PDB entry 3K6G | X-ray diffraction, 1.95 A resolution | chains A and D

Chain A:
Protein: Telomeric repeat-binding factor 2-interacting protein 1
Organism: Homo sapiens
Notes: fragment: Rap1 C-terminal domain (residues 303-399)
Reference sequence: Q9NYB0 (TE2IP_HUMAN); residues 303-399 here = UniProt positions 303-399
Chain sequence (111 residues; row label = number of the first residue in the row):
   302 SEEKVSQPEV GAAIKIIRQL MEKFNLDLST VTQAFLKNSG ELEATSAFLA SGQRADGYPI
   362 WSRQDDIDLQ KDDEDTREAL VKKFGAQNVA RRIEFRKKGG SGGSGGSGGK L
Not modelled in the structure: 302-305, 399-412
Differences from the reference sequence: expression tag (302, 400-412)
Modified residues: Mse322 (selenomethionine; parent Met)
Swiss-Prot annotation at these positions:
  - motif: K383 to K399 (Nuclear localization signal)
  - cross-link: K372 (Glycyl lysine isopeptide (Lys-Gly) (interchain with G-Cter in SUMO2))

Chain D:
Protein: Telomeric repeat-binding factor 2
Organism: Homo sapiens
Notes: fragment: TRF2 (residues 275-316)
Reference sequence: Q15554 (TERF2_HUMAN); residues 275-316 here = UniProt positions 275-316
Chain sequence (42 residues; numbered 275 to 316; the number before each row is that of its first residue):
   275 QLRNPPTTIG MMTLKAAFKT LSGAQDSEAA FAKLDQKDLV LP
Not modelled in the structure: 275-281, 315-316
Modified residues: Mse285 (selenomethionine; parent Met); Mse286 (selenomethionine; parent Met)
Reported in the primary citation:
  - mutagenesis - L288R: unchanged localization to telomeres
  - mutagenesis - L288R: unchanged binding to Apollo

Chain A / chain D interface:
Residue-residue contacts - 50 pairs, chain A then chain D:
  V306(A) - Mse286(D)
  V306(A) - T287(D)
  V306(A) - A290(D)  hydrophobic
  E310(A) - T287(D)
  V311(A) - T287(D)
  V311(A) - A290(D)  hydrophobic
  V311(A) - A291(D)
  A314(A) - I283(D)  hydrophobic
  A314(A) - T287(D)
  I315(A) - A291(D)  hydrophobic
  I315(A) - T294(D)
  I315(A) - L295(D)  hydrophobic
  I318(A) - A291(D)  hydrophobic
  I318(A) - L295(D)  hydrophobic
  L329(A) - F292(D)  hydrophobic
  L329(A) - L295(D)  hydrophobic
  L329(A) - S296(D)
  S330(A) - F292(D)
  S330(A) - L308(D)
  T333(A) - L288(D)
  T333(A) - F292(D)
  T333(A) - F305(D)
  Q334(A) - L308(D)  hydrogen bond (side chain-backbone)
  Q334(A) - K311(D)  hydrogen bond (side chain-backbone)
  Q334(A) - D312(D)
  Q334(A) - L313(D)
  A335(A) - L313(D)  hydrophobic
  F336(A) - I283(D)  hydrophobic
  F336(A) - L288(D)  hydrophobic
  L337(A) - L288(D)  hydrophobic
  L337(A) - F305(D)  hydrophobic
  L337(A) - L308(D)
  L337(A) - D309(D)
  K338(A) - L308(D)  hydrogen bond (side chain-backbone)
  K338(A) - D309(D)  hydrogen bond (side chain-backbone)
  K338(A) - K311(D)  hydrogen bond (side chain-backbone)
  K338(A) - L313(D)
  S340(A) - T282(D)
  G341(A) - T282(D)
  G341(A) - I283(D)  hydrogen bond (backbone-backbone)
  E342(A) - T282(D)
  F349(A) - L313(D)  hydrophobic
  S363(A) - D312(D)
  R364(A) - Q310(D)
  R364(A) - D312(D)  hydrogen bond (backbone-side chain)
  F396(A) - I283(D)
  F396(A) - G284(D)
  F396(A) - Mse285(D)
  R397(A) - Mse285(D)
  R397(A) - D309(D)  salt bridge
Interface residues without a listed pair, chain A (26 interface residues in all): I317, R319, Mse322, I361
The authors on this interface:
  - interface residues, chain A: S340(A)
  - interface residues, chain D: T282(D), I283(D), Mse285(D), L288(D), A291(D), F292(D), L295(D), L313(D)

Overview:
The interface between chain A and chain D involves 26 residues on one side and 20 on the other, with 7
hydrogen bonds and 1 salt bridge. Polar contacts include R397(A)-D309(D), Q334(A)-L308(D) and Q334(A)-K311(D).
From the paper: L288R of chain D leaves localization to telomeres unchanged; interface residues S340(A) and
T282(D) among others.
Here chain A is Telomeric repeat-binding factor 2-interacting protein 1 and chain D is Telomeric
repeat-binding factor 2, both from Homo sapiens. Entry 3K6G (Crystal structure of Rap1 and TRF2 complex) was
determined by X-ray diffraction (same publication as 3OWT).
